Entry 8H9L (electron microscopy, 2.61 A resolution); this record covers chains B and G of the 9 polymer chains in the assembly.

[Chain B]
Name: ATP synthase subunit alpha, mitochondrial
Organism: Homo sapiens
UniProt: P25705 (ATPA_HUMAN); residues 1-510 here correspond to UniProt positions 44-553 (UniProt number = residue number + 43)
Sequence (510 residues; each row starts with the number of its first residue):
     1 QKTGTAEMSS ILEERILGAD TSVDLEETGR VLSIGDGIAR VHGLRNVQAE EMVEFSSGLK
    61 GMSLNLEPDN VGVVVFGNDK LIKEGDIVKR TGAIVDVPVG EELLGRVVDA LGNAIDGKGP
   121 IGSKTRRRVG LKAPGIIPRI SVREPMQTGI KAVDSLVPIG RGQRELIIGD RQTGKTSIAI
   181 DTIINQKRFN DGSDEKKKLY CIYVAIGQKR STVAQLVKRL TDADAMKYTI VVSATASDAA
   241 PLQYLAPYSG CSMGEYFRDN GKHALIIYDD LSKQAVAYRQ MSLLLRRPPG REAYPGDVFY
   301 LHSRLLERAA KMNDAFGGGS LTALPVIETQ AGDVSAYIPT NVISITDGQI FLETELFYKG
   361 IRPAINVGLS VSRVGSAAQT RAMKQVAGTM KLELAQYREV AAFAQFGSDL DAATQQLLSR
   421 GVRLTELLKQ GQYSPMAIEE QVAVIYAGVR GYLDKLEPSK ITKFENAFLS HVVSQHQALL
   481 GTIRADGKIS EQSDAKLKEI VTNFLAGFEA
Disordered / not traced: 1-23, 402-410, 510
Metal / ion sites: Mg2+: Thr176 (together with ATP)
Ligand contacts: ATP (adenosine-5'-triphosphate): Asp170, Arg171, Gln172, Thr173, Gly174, Lys175, Thr176, Ser177, Gln208, Glu328, Phe357, Arg362, Pro363, Gln430, Gly431, Gln432

[Chain G]
Name: ATP synthase subunit gamma, mitochondrial
Organism: Homo sapiens
UniProt: P36542 (ATPG_HUMAN); residues 1-273 here correspond to UniProt positions 26-298 (UniProt number = residue number + 25)
Sequence (273 residues; row label = number of the first residue in the row):
     1 ATLKDITRRL KSIKNIQKIT KSMKMVAAAK YARAERELKP ARIYGLGSLA LYEKADIKGP
    61 EDKKKHLLIG VSSDRGLCGA IHSSIAKQMK SEVATLTAAG KEVMLVGIGD KIRGILYRTH
   121 SDQFLVAFKE VGRKPPTFGD ASVIALELLN SGYEFDEGSI IFNKFRSVIS YKTEEKPIFS
   181 LNTVASADSM SIYDDIDADV LQNYQEYNLA NIIYYSLKES TTSEQSARMT AMDNASKNAS
   241 EMIDKLTLTF NRTRQAVITK ELIEIISGAA ALD
Disordered / not traced: 1, 33-222, 273

[Interface between chain B and chain G]
Pairs across the interface (4):
  Pro289(B) with Ile263(G), hydrophobic
  Gly290(B) with Ile263(G)
  Ala331(B) with Leu248(G), hydrophobic
  Asp333(B) with Arg252(G), salt bridge
Interface residues without a listed pair, chain B (6 interface residues in all): Glu292, Ala293
Interface residues without a listed pair, chain G (4 interface residues in all): Thr259

[Summary]
6 residues of chain B face 4 of chain G across their interface; the contacts include 1 salt bridge. The
salt-bridged pair is Asp333(B)-Arg252(G). Bound to chain B: ATP.
Chain B is ATP synthase subunit alpha, mitochondrial and chain G is ATP synthase subunit gamma, mitochondrial,
both from Homo sapiens; the structure, Human ATP synthase F1 domain, state 3a, was determined by electron
microscopy, deposited together with 8H9E, 8H9I and 8H9P.
